PDB entry 6DFW | X-ray diffraction, 3.20 A resolution | chains B and E of the 4 polymer chains in the assembly

# Chain B
Name: H2-Ab1 protein
From: Mus musculus
UniProtKB: Q31135 (Q31135_MOUSE); residues 4-191 here correspond to UniProt positions 30-217 (UniProt number = residue number + 26)
Amino-acid sequence (221 residues; row label = number of the first residue in the row; note: 5 numbers in that range are skipped by the numbering (no residue carries them; nothing is unmodelled there); numbers below 1 keep their minus sign (His-28 is residue -28)):
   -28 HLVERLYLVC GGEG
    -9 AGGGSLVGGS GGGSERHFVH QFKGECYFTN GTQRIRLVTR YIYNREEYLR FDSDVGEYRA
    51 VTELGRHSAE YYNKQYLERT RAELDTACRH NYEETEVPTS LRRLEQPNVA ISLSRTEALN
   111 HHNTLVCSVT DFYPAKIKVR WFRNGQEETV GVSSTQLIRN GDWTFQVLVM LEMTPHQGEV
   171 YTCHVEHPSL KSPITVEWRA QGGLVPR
Unresolved in the structure: -28, -9 to 4, 106-111, 190-197
Cystine bridges: Cys16-Cys78, Cys117-Cys173
Sequence notes: expression tag (-28 to -15, -9 to 3, 192-197)

# Chain E
Name: 8F10 alpha chain
From: Mus musculus
Amino-acid sequence (210 residues; each row starts with the number of its first residue):
     1 MEQVEQLPSI LRVQEGSSAS INCSYEDSAS NYFPWYKQEP GENPKLIIDI RSNMERKQTQ
    61 GLIVLLDKKA KRFSLHITDT QPGDSAMYFC AASRRGSGGS NYKLTFGKGT LLTVTPNIQN
   121 PDPAVYQLRD SKSSDKSVCL FTDFDSQTNV SQSKDSDVYI TDKCVLDMRS MDFKSNSAVA
   181 WSNKSDFACA NAFNNSIIPE DTFFPSPESS
Unresolved in the structure: 1, 111-119, 132-134, 145-174, 183-210
Cystine bridges: Cys23-Cys90

# Chain B / chain E interface
Residue-residue contacts (16):
  Glu-25(B) with Arg94(E); Ser97(E)
  Arg-24(B) with Ser97(E)
  Leu-23(B) with Ser97(E)
  Tyr-22(B) with Gly96(E); Ser97(E)
  Glu68(B) with Asp49(E); Arg51(E); Lys57(E), salt bridge
  Arg69(B) with Arg51(E); Arg95(E), hydrogen bond (backbone-side chain)
  Ala72(B) with Arg51(E); Asn53(E); Arg95(E)
  Asp75(B) with Asn53(E)
  Thr76(B) with Arg95(E), hydrogen bond
Also at the interface, not in a pair above, chain B (11 interface residues in all): Val-20, Glu73
Also at the interface, not in a pair above, chain E (11 interface residues in all): Asn31, Ser52, Gly98

# Summary
Chain B and chain E each contribute 11 residues to their interface, with 2 hydrogen bonds and 1 salt bridge.
Among the polar pairs are Glu68(B)-Lys57(E), Arg69(B)-Arg95(E) and Thr76(B)-Arg95(E).
Chain B is H2-Ab1 protein and chain E is 8F10 alpha chain, both from Mus musculus; the structure, TCR 8F10 in
complex with IAg7-p8G9E, was determined by X-ray diffraction, deposited together with 6DFQ, 6DFS, 6DFV and
6DFX.
